Entry 6VMB (electron microscopy, 5.23 A resolution (low resolution: residue-level contacts below are approximate; hydrogen-bond / salt-bridge calls are withheld)); this record covers chains B and E of the 26 polymer chains in the assembly.

[Chain B]
Protein: ATP synthase subunit alpha, chloroplastic
From: Spinacia oleracea
Notes: EC 7.1.2.2
UniProtKB: P06450 (ATPA_SPIOL); residue numbers follow UniProt; this construct covers 1-507
Amino-acid sequence (507 residues; each row starts with the number of its first residue):
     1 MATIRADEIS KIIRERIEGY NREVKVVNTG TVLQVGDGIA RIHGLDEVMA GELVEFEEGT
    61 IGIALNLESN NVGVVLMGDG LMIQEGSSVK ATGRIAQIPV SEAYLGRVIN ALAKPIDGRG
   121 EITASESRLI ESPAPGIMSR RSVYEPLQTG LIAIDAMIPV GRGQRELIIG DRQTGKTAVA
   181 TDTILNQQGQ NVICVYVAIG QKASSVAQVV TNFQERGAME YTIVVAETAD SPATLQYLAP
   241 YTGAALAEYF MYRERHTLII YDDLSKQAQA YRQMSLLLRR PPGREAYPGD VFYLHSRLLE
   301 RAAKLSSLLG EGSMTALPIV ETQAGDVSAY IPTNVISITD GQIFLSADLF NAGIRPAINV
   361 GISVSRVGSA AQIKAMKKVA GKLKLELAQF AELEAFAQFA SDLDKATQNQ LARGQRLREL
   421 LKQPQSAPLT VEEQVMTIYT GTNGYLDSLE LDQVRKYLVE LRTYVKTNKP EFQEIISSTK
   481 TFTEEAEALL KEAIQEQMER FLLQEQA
Not modelled in the structure: 504-507
Swiss-Prot annotation at these positions:
  - binding site (ATP): Gly170 to Thr177
  - site: Ser363 (Required for activity)

[Chain E]
Protein: ATP synthase subunit beta, chloroplastic
From: Spinacia oleracea
Notes: EC 7.1.2.2
UniProtKB: P00825 (ATPB_SPIOL); residues 1-498 here = UniProt positions 1-498
Amino-acid sequence (498 residues; each row starts with the number of its first residue):
     1 MRINPTTSDP GVSTLEKKNL GRIAQIIGPV LDVAFPPGKM PNIYNALIVK GRDTAGQPMN
    61 VTCEVQQLLG NNRVRAVAMS ATDGLTRGME VIDTGAPLSV PVGGATLGRI FNVLGEPVDN
   121 LGPVDTRTTS PIHRSAPAFT QLDTKLSIFE TGIKVVDLLA PYRRGGKIGL FGGAGVGKTV
   181 LIMELINNIA KAHGGVSVFG GVGERTREGN DLYMEMKESG VINEQNIAES KVALVYGQMN
   241 EPPGARMRVG LTALTMAEYF RDVNEQDVLL FIDNIFRFVQ AGSEVSALLG RMPSAVGYQP
   301 TLSTEMGSLQ ERITSTKEGS ITSIQAVYVP ADDLTDPAPA TTFAHLDATT VLSRGLAAKG
   361 IYPAVDPLDS TSTMLQPRIV GEEHYEIAQR VKETLQRYKE LQDIIAILGL DELSEEDRLT
   421 VARARKIERF LSQPFFVAEV FTGSPGKYVG LAETIRGFQL ILSGELDSLP EQAFYLVGNI
   481 DEATAKAMNL EMESKLKK
Not modelled in the structure: 1-15, 497-498
Swiss-Prot annotation at these positions:
  - binding site (ATP): Gly172 to Thr179

[How chain B and chain E interact]
Pairs across the interface (40; chain B residue first):
  Ile9(B) with Gly70(E); Asn71(E)
  Leu33(B) with Gly70(E)
  Gln34(B) with Leu69(E)
  Leu81(B) with Asn42(E); Ile43(E); Tyr44(E)
  Gln84(B) with Asn42(E)
  Glu85(B) with Met40(E)
  Arg172(B) with Leu334(E); Phe343(E)
  Lys202(B) with Glu311(E); Ala344(E); Asp347(E)
  Ala203(B) with Leu142(E); Glu311(E)
  Ser204(B) with Leu142(E); Arg163(E)
  Ala207(B) with Phe139(E)
  Gln208(B) with Leu146(E)
  Val210(B) with Phe139(E)
  Thr211(B) with Thr144(E)
  Asp230(B) with Ala136(E); Gly307(E); Ser308(E); Glu311(E)
  Gln269(B) with Ser303(E)
  Gln273(B) with Pro300(E); Thr301(E); Ser303(E); Thr304(E)
  Leu276(B) with Met292(E); Pro293(E); Ser294(E); Pro300(E)
  Arg279(B) with Gly290(E); Met292(E)
  Ala286(B) with Ser294(E); Ala295(E)
  Gln323(B) with Thr335(E)
Also at the interface, not in a pair above, chain B (33 interface residues in all): Val35, Met82, Ile83, Ile116, Val206, Ala229, Ser231, Lys266, Arg272, Leu277, Glu285, Gln425
Also at the interface, not in a pair above, chain E (39 interface residues in all): Gly38, Leu68, Lys167, Arg291, Leu302, Ala340, Thr341, His345, Arg378

[Summary]
33 residues of chain B and 39 residues of chain E are in contact. Curated annotation (UniProt) lists 8
ATP-binding residues on chain B; 8 ATP-binding residues on chain E.
Here chain B is ATP synthase subunit alpha, chloroplastic and chain E is ATP synthase subunit beta,
chloroplastic, both from Spinacia oleracea. Entry 6VMB (Chloroplast ATP synthase (C1, CF1FO)) was determined
by electron microscopy together with 6VM1, 6VM4, 6VMD, 6VMG, 6VOF, 6VOG and 8 further entries from the same
study.
